Entry 7UIA (X-ray diffraction, 2.59 A resolution); this record covers chains C and A of the 6 polymer chains in the assembly.

# Chain C
Protein: SV2Ac
From: Homo sapiens
Chain sequence (105 residues; row label = number of the first residue in the row):
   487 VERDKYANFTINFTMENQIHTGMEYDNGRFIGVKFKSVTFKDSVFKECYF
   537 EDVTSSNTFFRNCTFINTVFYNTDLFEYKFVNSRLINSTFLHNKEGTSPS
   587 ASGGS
Disordered / not traced: 487, 583-591
Covalent attachments: N-acetylglucosamine (NAG) linked to Asn-494, Asn-498, Asn-548, Asn-573
Reported in the primary citation:
  - specificity-determining residues: Tyr-535, Tyr-557 (proposed by the authors, not directly observed)
  - post-translational modification sites: Asn-573
  - specificity-determining residues: Tyr-535, Tyr-557

# Chain A
Protein: Neurotoxin type E
From: Clostridium botulinum
UniProtKB: A5H0J8 (A5H0J8_CLOBO); residues 846-1252 here correspond to UniProt positions 27-433 (UniProt number = residue number - 819)
Chain sequence (407 residues; row label = number of the first residue in the row):
   846 RIKSSSVLNMRYKNDKYVDTSGYDSNININGDVYKYPTNKNQFGIYNDKL
   896 SEVNISQNDYIIYDNKYKNFSISFWVRIPNYDNKIVNVNNEYTIINCMRD
   946 NNSGWKVSLNHNEIIWTLQDNAGINQKLAFNYGNANGISDYINKWIFVTI
   996 TNDRLGDSKLYINGNLIDQKSILNLGNIHVSDNILFKIVNCSYTRYIGIR
  1046 YFNIFDKELDETEIQTLYSNEPNTNILKDFWGNYLLYDKEYYLLNVLKPN
  1096 NFIDRRKDSTLSINNIRSTILLANRLYSGIKVKIQRVNNSSTNDNLVRKN
  1146 DQVYINFVASKTHLFPLYADTATTNKEKTIKISSSGNRFNQVVVMNSVGN
  1196 NCTMNFKNNNGNNIGLLGFKADTVVASTWYYTHMRDHTNSNGCFWNFISE
  1246 EHGWQEK
Disordered / not traced: 846

# Interface between chain C and chain A
Pairs across the interface (22; chain C residue first):
  Asn-513(C) / Thr-1157(A)  hydrogen bond
  Asn-513(C) / His-1158(A)
  Gly-514(C) / His-1158(A)
  Arg-515(C) / His-1158(A)
  Arg-515(C) / Leu-1159(A)  hydrogen bond (side chain-backbone)
  Arg-515(C) / Phe-1160(A)
  Ile-517(C) / Phe-1160(A)  hydrophobic
  Ile-517(C) / Ser-1179(A)
  Glu-533(C) / Thr-1157(A)
  Glu-533(C) / His-1158(A)
  Cys-534(C) / His-1158(A)
  Tyr-535(C) / Ala-1154(A)  hydrophobic
  Tyr-535(C) / His-1158(A)
  Tyr-535(C) / Phe-1160(A)  hydrophobic
  Glu-537(C) / Arg-1100(A)  salt bridge
  Val-555(C) / Ser-1155(A)
  Tyr-557(C) / Arg-1100(A)
  Tyr-557(C) / Arg-1101(A)
  Tyr-557(C) / Lys-1102(A)  hydrogen bond (side chain-backbone)
  Asn-558(C) / Lys-1102(A)  hydrogen bond
  His-578(C) / Lys-1102(A)
  Asn-579(C) / Lys-1102(A)  hydrogen bond (backbone-side chain)
Other interface residues (no listed pair), chain C (14 interface residues in all): Lys-580
Other interface residues (no listed pair), chain A (11 interface residues in all): Asp-1099
From the paper, about this interface:
  - residue pairs: Gly-514(C)/His-1158(A) (backbone contact), Arg-515(C)/Leu-1159(A) (hydrogen bond), Ile-517(C)/Phe-1160(A) (hydrophobic contact), Tyr-535(C)/Phe-1160(A) (hydrophobic contact), Tyr-557(C)/Arg-1100(A), His-578(C)/Lys-1102(A) (backbone contact), Asn-579(C)/Lys-1102(A) (backbone contact)
  - interface residues, chain C: Asn-513(C), Glu-533(C), Glu-537(C), Asn-558(C)
  - interface residues, chain A: Arg-1100(A), Lys-1102(A), Ala-1154(A), Thr-1157(A)
  - hot spots on chain A (mutagenesis) - H1158G: abolished binding to SV2A-G6AA

# Summary
The interface between chain C and chain A involves 14 residues on one side and 11 on the other, with 5
hydrogen bonds and 1 salt bridge. Polar pairs include Glu-537(C)/Arg-1100(A), Asn-513(C)/Thr-1157(A) and
Arg-515(C)/Leu-1159(A). The authors report backbone contacts between Gly-514(C) and His-1158(A), His-578(C)
and Lys-1102(A) and Asn-579(C) and Lys-1102(A); a hydrogen bond between Arg-515(C) and Leu-1159(A);
hydrophobic contacts between Ile-517(C) and Phe-1160(A) and Tyr-535(C) and Phe-1160(A). The paper reports that
H1158G of chain A abolishes binding to SV2A-G6AA; interface residues Asn-513(C), Glu-533(C) and Arg-1100(A)
among others.
Here chain C is SV2Ac (Homo sapiens) and chain A is Neurotoxin type E (Clostridium botulinum). Entry 7UIA
(Crystal structure of BoNT/E receptor binding domain in complex with SV2 and VHH) was determined by X-ray
diffraction (same publication as 7UIB and 7UIE).
